PDB entry 4UPF | electron microscopy, 7.50 A resolution (low resolution: residue-level contacts below are approximate; hydrogen-bond / salt-bridge calls are withheld) | chains A and D

# Chain A
Molecule: Lysine decarboxylase, inducible
From: Escherichia coli STR. K-12 SUBSTR. MG1655
Notes: EC 4.1.1.18
Reference sequence: P0A9H3 (LDCI_ECOLI); residue numbers follow UniProt; this construct covers 1-715
Sequence (715 residues; numbered 1 to 715; the number before each row is that of its first residue):
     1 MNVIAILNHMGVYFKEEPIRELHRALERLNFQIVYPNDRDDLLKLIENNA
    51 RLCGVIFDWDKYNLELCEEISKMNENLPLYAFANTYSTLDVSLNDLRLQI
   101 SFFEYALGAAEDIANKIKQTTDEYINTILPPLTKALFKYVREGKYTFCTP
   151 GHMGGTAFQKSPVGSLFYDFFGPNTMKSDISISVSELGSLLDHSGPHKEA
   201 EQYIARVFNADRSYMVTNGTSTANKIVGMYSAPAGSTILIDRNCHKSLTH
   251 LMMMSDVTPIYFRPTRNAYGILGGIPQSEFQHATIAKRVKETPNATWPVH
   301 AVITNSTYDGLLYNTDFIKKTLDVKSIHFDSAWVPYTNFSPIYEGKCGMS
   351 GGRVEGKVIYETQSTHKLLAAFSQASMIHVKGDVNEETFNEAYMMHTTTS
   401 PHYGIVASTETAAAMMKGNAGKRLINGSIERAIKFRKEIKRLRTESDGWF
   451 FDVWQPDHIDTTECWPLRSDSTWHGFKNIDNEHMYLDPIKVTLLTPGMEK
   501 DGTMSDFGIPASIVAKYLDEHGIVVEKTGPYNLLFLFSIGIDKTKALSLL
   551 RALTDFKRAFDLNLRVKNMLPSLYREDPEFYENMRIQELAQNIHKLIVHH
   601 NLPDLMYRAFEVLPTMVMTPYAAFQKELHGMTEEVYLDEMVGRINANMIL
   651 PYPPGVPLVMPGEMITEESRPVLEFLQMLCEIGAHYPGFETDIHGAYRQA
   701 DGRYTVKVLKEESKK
Unresolved in the structure: 367, 712-715
UniProt features mapped onto this chain:
  - modified residue: K367 (N6-(pyridoxal phosphate)lysine)

# Chain D
Molecule: Atpase rava
From: Escherichia coli STR. K-12 SUBSTR. MG1655
Notes: EC 3.6.3.1; fragment: lara domain residues 329-440
Reference sequence: P31473 (RAVA_ECOLI); numbering as in UniProt (aligned over 329-440)
Sequence (115 residues; numbered 326 to 440; the number before each row is that of its first residue):
   326 GHMQQSDKTALTVIRLGGIFSRRQQYQLPVNVTASTLTLLLQKPLKLHDM
   376 EVVHISFERSALEQWLSKGGEIRGKLNGIGFAQKLNLEVDSAQHLVVRDV
   426 SLQGSTLALPGSSAE
Unresolved in the structure: 326-360, 435-440
Construct notes: expression tag (326-328)
UniProt features mapped onto this chain:
  - mutagenesis: L336 to A433 (No change in ATPase activity, forms homohexamers, but does not bind to CadA/LdcI)
What the authors report for this chain:
  - mutagenesis - S331P/D332P: decreased binding to Lysine decarboxylase, inducible (chain A)

# Interface between chain A and chain D
No residue of chain A is in contact with chain D in this assembly.

# Overview
No residue of chain A is in contact with chain D. Curated annotation (UniProt) lists 2 mutagenesis sites on
chain D. The paper reports that S331P/D332P of chain D reduce binding to Lysine decarboxylase, inducible
(chain A).
Chain A is Lysine decarboxylase, inducible and chain D is Atpase rava, both from Escherichia coli STR. K-12
SUBSTR. MG1655; the structure, Assembly principles of the unique cage formed by the ATPase RavA hexamer and
the lysine decarboxylase ..., was determined by electron microscopy.
